PDB entry 8VGD | X-ray diffraction, 1.42 A resolution | chains A and P of the 3 polymer chains in the assembly

== Chain A ==
Name: Biopolymer transport protein ExbD
From: Escherichia coli
Notes: fragment: periplasmic domain
UniProt: A0A8S0FLD5 (A0A8S0FLD5_ECOLX); residues 59-141 here correspond to UniProt positions 65-147 (UniProt number = residue number + 6)
Sequence (83 residues; row label = number of the first residue in the row):
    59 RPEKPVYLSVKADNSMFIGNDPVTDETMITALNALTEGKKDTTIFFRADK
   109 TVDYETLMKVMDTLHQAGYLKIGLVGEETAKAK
Unresolved in the structure: 59-60, 135-141

== Chain P ==
Name: Gln-pro-ile-ser-val-thr-met-val-thr
Notes: fragment: D-box peptide
UniProt: P02929 (TONB_ECOLI); residues 55-63 here correspond to UniProt positions 43-51 (UniProt number = residue number - 12)
Sequence (9 residues; row label = number of the first residue in the row):
    55 QPISVTMVT

== How chain A and chain P interact ==
Pairs across the interface - 13 pairs, chain A then chain P:
  Phe103(A) - Val62(P)  hydrophobic
  Met116(A) - Ile57(P)  hydrophobic
  His123(A) - Gln55(P)  hydrogen bond
  His123(A) - Pro56(P)
  Gln124(A) - Gln55(P)  hydrogen bond
  Ile130(A) - Ile57(P)  hydrophobic
  Ile130(A) - Val59(P)
  Ile130(A) - Thr60(P)  hydrogen bond (backbone-backbone)
  Gly131(A) - Thr60(P)
  Leu132(A) - Val59(P)  hydrophobic
  Leu132(A) - Thr60(P)  hydrogen bond (backbone-backbone)
  Leu132(A) - Met61(P)
  Leu132(A) - Val62(P)  hydrogen bond (backbone-backbone)
Interface residues without a listed pair, chain A (10 interface residues in all): Met119, Leu128, Val133
Interface residues without a listed pair, chain P (8 interface residues in all): Ser58
The authors on this interface:
  - specific contacts: Leu132(A)-Met61(P)

== Summary ==
Chain A and chain P form an interface of 10 and 8 residues respectively; the contacts include 5 hydrogen
bonds. Polar contacts include His123(A)-Gln55(P), Gln124(A)-Gln55(P) and Ile130(A)-Thr60(P). The paper
describes a contact between Leu132(A) and Met61(P).
Chain A is Biopolymer transport protein ExbD (Escherichia coli) and chain P is
Gln-pro-ile-ser-val-thr-met-val-thr; the structure, Complex of ExbD with D-box peptide: Tetragonal form, was
determined by X-ray diffraction (same publication as 8VGC).
